Entry 6GTA (X-ray diffraction, 2.20 A resolution); this record covers chain A.

# Chain A
Name: Alpha-galactosidase
Organism: Thermotoga maritima (strain ATCC 43589 / MSB8 / DSM 3109 / JCM 10099)
Notes: EC 3.2.1.22
UniProt: G4FEF4 (AGAL_THEMA); numbering as in UniProt (aligned over 1-552)
Sequence (575 residues; row label = number of the first residue in the row; numbers below 1 keep their minus sign (Met-22 is residue -22)):
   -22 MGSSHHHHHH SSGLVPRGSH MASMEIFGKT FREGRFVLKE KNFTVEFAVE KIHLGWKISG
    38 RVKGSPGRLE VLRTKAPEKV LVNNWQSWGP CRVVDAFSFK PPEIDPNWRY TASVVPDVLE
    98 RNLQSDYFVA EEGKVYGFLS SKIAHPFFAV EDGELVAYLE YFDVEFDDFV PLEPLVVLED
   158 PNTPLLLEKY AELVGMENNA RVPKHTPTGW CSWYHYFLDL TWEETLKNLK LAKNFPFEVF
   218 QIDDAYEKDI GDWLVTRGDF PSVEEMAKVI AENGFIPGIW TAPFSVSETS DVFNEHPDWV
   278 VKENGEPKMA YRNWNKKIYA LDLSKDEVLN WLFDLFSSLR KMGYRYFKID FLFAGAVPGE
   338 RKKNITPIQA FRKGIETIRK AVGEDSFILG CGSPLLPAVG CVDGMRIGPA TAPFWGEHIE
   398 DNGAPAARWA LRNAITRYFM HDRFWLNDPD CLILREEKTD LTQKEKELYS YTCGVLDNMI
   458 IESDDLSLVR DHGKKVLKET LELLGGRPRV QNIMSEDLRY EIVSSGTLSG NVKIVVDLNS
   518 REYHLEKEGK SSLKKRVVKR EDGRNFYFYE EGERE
Not modelled in the structure: -22 to -7, 525-552
Differences from the reference sequence: initiating methionine (-22); expression tag (-21 to 0); engineered mutation Ala387 (Asp in G4FEF4)
Metal / ion sites: Mg2+ site 1 near Glu2 (its only coordinating residue here); Mg2+ site 2: Asp419, Asp454
Residues lining bound ligands: F9W ((1R,2S,3S,6S)-6-[3,5-bis(fluoranyl)phenoxy]-4-(hydroxymethyl)cyclohex-4-ene-1,2,3-triol): Trp65, Trp85, Trp190, Tyr191, Asp220, Asp221, Trp257, Trp291, Lys325, Asp327, Phe328, Cys368, Arg383, Ala387, Pro402
UniProt features mapped onto this chain:
  - active site: Asp327 (Nucleophile)
  - binding site (substrate): Trp65, Tyr191, Asp220, Asp221, Lys325 to Asp327, Cys368, Arg383
  - mutagenesis: Asp220 (D220A: Less than 1% of the wild-type enzyme activity with p-nitrophenyl-alpha-D-galactopyranoside as substrate at 80 degrees Celsius; D220G: Reduced activity compared to the wild-type enzyme), Asp327 (D327A: Less than 1% of the wild-type enzyme activity with p-nitrophenyl-alpha-D-galactopyranoside as substrate at 80 degrees Celsius ...), Phe328 (F328A: Increased transglycosylating activity at high concentrations of p-nitrophenyl-alpha-D-galactopyranoside substrate, which could be useful in industry and medicine for the synthesis of different ...), Gly385 (G385L: Increased transglycosylating activity at high concentrations of p-nitrophenyl-alpha-D-galactopyranoside substrate, which could be useful in industry and medicine for the synthesis of different ...), Pro402 (P402D: Increased transglycosylating activity at high concentrations of p-nitrophenyl-alpha-D-galactopyranoside substrate, which could be useful in industry and medicine for the synthesis of different ...)
From the paper describing this entry:
  - binding site for F9W: Tyr191, Asp220, Asp221, Trp257, Lys325, Arg383

# Summary
Bound to chain A: compound F9W. Asp419 and Asp454 form the Mg2+ site 2. UniProt lists active-site residue
Asp327, 9 substrate-binding residues and 5 mutagenesis sites. The paper reports a binding site for F9W at
Tyr191, Asp220 and Asp221 among others.
Chain A is Alpha-galactosidase (Thermotoga maritima (strain ATCC 43589 / MSB8 / DSM 3109 / JCM 10099)); the
structure, Alpha-galactosidase mutant D378A from Thermotoga maritima in complex with intact cyclohexene-based
carbasugar mimic of galactose with ..., was determined by X-ray diffraction (same publication as 6GVD, 6GWF,
6GWG and 6GX8).
